Entry 8VWV (electron microscopy, 3.60 A resolution); this record covers chains H and J of the 11 polymer chains in the assembly.

Chain H:
Name: Histone H2B type 1-C/E/F/G/I
Organism: Homo sapiens
UniProtKB: P62807 (H2B1C_HUMAN); residues 1-125 here correspond to UniProt positions 2-126 (UniProt number = residue number + 1)
Amino-acid sequence (125 residues; row label = number of the first residue in the row):
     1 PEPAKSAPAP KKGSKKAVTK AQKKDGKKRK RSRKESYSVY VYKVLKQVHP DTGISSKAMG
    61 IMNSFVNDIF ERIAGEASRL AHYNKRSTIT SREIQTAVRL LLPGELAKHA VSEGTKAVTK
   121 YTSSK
Not modelled in the structure: 1-33, 125
Swiss-Prot annotation at these positions:
  - modified residue: Pro-1 (N-acetylproline), Glu-2 (ADP-ribosyl glutamic acid), Lys-5 (N6-(2-hydroxyisobutyryl)lysine), Ser-6 (ADP-ribosylserine), Lys-11 (N6-(beta-hydroxybutyryl)lysine), Lys-12 (N6-(2-hydroxyisobutyryl)lysine), Ser-14 (Phosphoserine), Lys-15 (N6-acetyllysine), Lys-16 (N6-(beta-hydroxybutyryl)lysine), Lys-20 (N6-(2-hydroxyisobutyryl)lysine), Lys-23 (N6-(2-hydroxyisobutyryl)lysine), Lys-24 (N6-(2-hydroxyisobutyryl)lysine), Lys-34 (N6-(2-hydroxyisobutyryl)lysine), Glu-35 (PolyADP-ribosyl glutamic acid), Ser-36 (Phosphoserine), Lys-43 (N6-(2-hydroxyisobutyryl)lysine), Lys-46 (N6-(2-hydroxyisobutyryl)lysine), Lys-57 (N6,N6-dimethyllysine), Arg-79 (Dimethylated arginine), Lys-85 (N6,N6,N6-trimethyllysine) and 6 more in UniProt
  - glycosylation: Ser-112 (O-linked (GlcNAc) serine)
  - cross-link (Glycyl lysine isopeptide (Lys-Gly)): Lys-5 (interchain with G-Cter in SUMO2), Lys-20 (interchain with G-Cter in SUMO2), Lys-34 (interchain with G-Cter in ubiquitin), Lys-120 (interchain with G-Cter in ubiquitin)

Chain J:
Molecule: 601 J strand (non-damaged)
Sequence (147 nucleotides; row label = number of the first residue in the row):
     1 ATCGGATGTA TATATCTGAC ACGTGCCTGG AGACTAGGGA GTAATCCCCT TGGCGGTTAA
    61 AACGCGGGGG ACAGCGCGTA CGTGCGTTTA AGCGGTGCTA GAGCTGTCTA CGACCAATTG
   121 AGCGGCCTCG GCACCGGGAT TCTCGAT

Interface between chain H and chain J:
Pairs across the interface (12):
  Tyr-42(H) with DA21(J), sugar contact; DC22(J), hydrogen bond to the phosphate
  Gly-53(H) with DA21(J), phosphate contact
  Ile-54(H) with DA21(J), hydrogen bond to the phosphate
  Ser-55(H) with DC20(J), hydrogen bond to the phosphate
  Ser-56(H) with DC20(J), hydrogen bond to the phosphate
  Arg-86(H) with DA40(J), phosphate contact; DG41(J), salt bridge to the phosphate
  Ser-87(H) with DG39(J), hydrogen bond to the phosphate; DA40(J), hydrogen bond to the phosphate
  Thr-88(H) with DG39(J), phosphate contact; DA40(J), hydrogen bond to the phosphate
Interface residues without a listed pair, chain H (9 interface residues in all): Lys-85

Summary:
9 residues of chain H and 6 residues of chain J are in contact; the contacts include 7 hydrogen bonds and 1
salt bridge. Polar contacts include Tyr-42(H)/DC22(J), Ile-54(H)/DA21(J) and Ser-55(H)/DC20(J).
Chain H is Histone H2B type 1-C/E/F/G/I (Homo sapiens) and chain J is 601 J strand (non-damaged); the
structure, OGG1 bound to a nucleosome containing 8oxoG at SHL4 (composite map), was determined by electron
microscopy, deposited together with 8VWS, 8VWT and 8VWU.
